3GPT - chains B and C of the 28 polymer chains in the assembly; structure by X-ray diffraction, 2.41 A resolution.

# Chain B
Name: Proteasome component Y13
Source organism: Saccharomyces cerevisiae
Notes: EC 3.4.25.1; fragment: sequence database residues 2-245
Reference sequence: P23638 (PSA4_YEAST); the construct lacks a stretch of the UniProt sequence and is renumbered around it, so the offset changes along the chain: 4-63 = UniProt 2-61; 64-144 = UniProt 63-143; 145-200 = UniProt 145-200; 202-204 = UniProt 201-203; 2 more segments
Amino-acid sequence (244 residues; each row starts with the number of its first residue; note: 1 number in that range is skipped by the numbering (no residue carries it; nothing is unmodelled there); a row labelled like 20A-20B holds insertion residues (20A, then the next letters in order)):
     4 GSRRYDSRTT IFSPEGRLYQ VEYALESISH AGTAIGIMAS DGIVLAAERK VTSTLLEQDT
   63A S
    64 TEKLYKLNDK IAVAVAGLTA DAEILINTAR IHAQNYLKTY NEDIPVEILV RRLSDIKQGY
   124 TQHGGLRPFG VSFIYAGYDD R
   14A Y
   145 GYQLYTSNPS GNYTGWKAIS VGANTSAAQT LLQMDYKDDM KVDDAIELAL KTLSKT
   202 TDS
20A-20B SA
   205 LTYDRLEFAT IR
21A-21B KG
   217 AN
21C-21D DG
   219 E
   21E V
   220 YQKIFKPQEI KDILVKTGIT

# Chain C
Name: Proteasome component PRE6
Source organism: Saccharomyces cerevisiae
Notes: EC 3.4.25.1; fragment: sequence database residues 3-243
Reference sequence: P40303 (PSA7_YEAST); the construct lacks a stretch of the UniProt sequence and is renumbered around it, so the offset changes along the chain: 7-62 = UniProt 3-58; 63-143 = UniProt 60-140; 145-180 = UniProt 144-179; 182-203 = UniProt 184-205; 1 more segments
Amino-acid sequence (241 residues; each row starts with the number of its first residue; note: 3 numbers in that range are skipped by the numbering (no residue carries them; nothing is unmodelled there); a row labelled like 18A-18D holds insertion residues (18A, then the next letters in order)):
     7 GYDRALSIFS PDGHIFQVEY ALEAVKRGTC AVGVKGKNCV VLGCERRSTL KLQDTR
   62A I
    63 TPSKVSKIDS HVVLSFSGLN ADSRILIEKA RVEAQSHRLT LEDPVTVEYL TRYVAGVQQR
   123 YTQSGGVRPF GVSTLIAGFD P
   14A R
   144 D
   14B D
   145 EPKLYQTEPS GIYSSWSAQT IGRNSKTVRE FLEKNY
18A-18D DRKE
   182 PPATVEECVK LTVRSLLEVV QT
   206 GAKNIEITVV KPDSDIVALS SEEINQYVTQ IEQEKQEQ

# Chain B / chain C interface
Pairs across the interface (72; chain B residue first):
  Arg6(B) with Arg10(C), hydrogen bond (backbone-side chain)
  Asp9(B) with Tyr8(C), hydrogen bond; Arg10(C), salt bridge
  Arg11(B) with Arg10(C)
  Thr13(B) with Leu12(C); Arg130(C)
  Ile14(B) with Gln23(C)
  Tyr14A(B) with Arg62(C), hydrogen bond (backbone-side chain); Ile62A(C), hydrophobic
  Phe15(B) with Gln23(C), hydrogen bond (backbone-side chain); Tyr26(C), hydrophobic; Ala27(C), hydrophobic; Leu81(C), hydrophobic; Arg130(C); Pro131(C); Gly133(C)
  Ser16(B) with Tyr26(C)
  Pro17(B) with Tyr26(C); Glu29(C)
  Glu18(B) with Glu29(C); Arg33(C), hydrogen bond (backbone-side chain)
  Gly19(B) with Tyr26(C); Glu29(C); Ala30(C)
  Arg20(B) with Arg33(C)
  Leu21(B) with Arg130(C)
  Met41(B) with Asp60(C); Arg62(C)
  Arg114(B) with Arg86(C)
  Ser117(B) with Arg86(C), hydrogen bond (backbone-side chain)
  Asp118(B) with Arg86(C), salt bridge
  Gln121(B) with Ala83(C); Asp84(C); Ile87(C)
  Thr124(B) with Arg130(C), hydrogen bond (backbone-side chain)
  Gln125(B) with Tyr123(C); Gly128(C); Val129(C); Arg130(C), hydrogen bond (backbone-backbone); Phe132(C)
  His126(B) with Gly128(C); Val129(C)
  Gly127(B) with Tyr8(C); Gly128(C)
  Gly128(B) with Tyr8(C)
  Tyr146(B) with Arg62(C), hydrogen bond (backbone-side chain)
  Gln147(B) with Ile62A(C)
  Leu148(B) with Ile62A(C)
  Tyr149(B) with Ile62A(C)
  Ser154(B) with Ala83(C)
  Gly155(B) with Ala83(C); Arg86(C), hydrogen bond (backbone-side chain)
  Asn156(B) with Asn82(C)
  Tyr157(B) with Pro64(C); Arg86(C)
  Thr158(B) with Thr63(C)
  Gly159(B) with Gln59(C); Asp60(C), hydrogen bond (backbone-backbone); Ile62A(C); Thr63(C), hydrogen bond (backbone-side chain)
  Trp160(B) with Leu56(C), hydrophobic; Leu58(C); Gln59(C); Asp60(C)
  Lys161(B) with Leu58(C), hydrogen bond (backbone-backbone); Gln59(C)
  Ala162(B) with Leu58(C)
  Gln173(B) with Leu56(C); Leu58(C)
  Leu176(B) with Leu58(C)
  Gln177(B) with Lys57(C); Leu58(C)
Other interface residues (no listed pair), chain B (41 interface residues in all): Glu110, Tyr180

# Summary
41 residues of chain B and 31 residues of chain C are in contact, with 13 hydrogen bonds and 2 salt bridges.
Among the polar pairs are Asp9(B)-Arg10(C), Asp118(B)-Arg86(C) and Arg6(B)-Arg10(C).
Here chain B is Proteasome component Y13 and chain C is Proteasome component PRE6, both from Saccharomyces
cerevisiae. Entry 3GPT (Crystal structure of the yeast 20S proteasome in complex with Salinosporamide
derivatives: slow substrate ligand) was determined by X-ray diffraction, deposited together with 3GPW and
3HYE.
